PDB entry 2GJA | X-ray diffraction, 1.85 A resolution | chains A and B

== Chain A (and B) ==
Protein: tRNA modification GTPase trmE
From: Escherichia coli BL21(DE3)
Notes: fragment: G-domain (216-384); chain B of this document is another copy of the same molecule, construct and numbering; everything in this record applies to it too
UniProt: P25522 (TRME_ECOLI); residue numbers follow UniProt; this construct covers 216-384
Amino-acid sequence (172 residues; numbered 213 to 384; the number before each row is that of its first residue):
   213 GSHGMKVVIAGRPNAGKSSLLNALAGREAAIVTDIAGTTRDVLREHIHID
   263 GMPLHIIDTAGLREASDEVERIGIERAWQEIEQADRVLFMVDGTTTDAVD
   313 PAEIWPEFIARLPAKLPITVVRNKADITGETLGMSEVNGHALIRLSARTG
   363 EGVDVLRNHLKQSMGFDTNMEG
Disordered / not traced: 213-214, 383-384 (chain B: 213-214, 376-384)
Sequence notes: cloning artifact (213-215)
Bound ions: Mg2+: Ser230, Thr251 (together with GDP, tetrafluoroaluminate)
Ligand contacts: GDP (guanosine-5'-diphosphate): Arg224, Pro225, Asn226, Ala227, Gly228, Lys229, Ser230, Ser231, Ile243, Val244, Thr245, Asp246, Thr251, Asn335, Lys336, Asp338, Ile339, Ser358, Ala359, Arg360
Swiss-Prot annotation at these positions:
  - binding site (GTP): Asn226 to Ser231, Thr245 to Thr251, Asp270 to Gly273, Asn335 to Asp338, Ser358 to Arg360
  - binding site (K(+)): Asn226, Thr245, Ile247, Thr250
  - binding site (Mg(2+)): Ser230, Thr251
  - mutagenesis: Arg224 (R224A: 1.5-fold decrease in GTPase activity and almost no change in affinity), Asn226 (N226A: 100-fold decrease in GTPase activity. 5-fold decrease of affinity for GTP; N226K: 70-fold decrease in GTPase activity. 2-fold decrease of affinity for GTP), Gly228 (G228A: Loss of GTP binding and hydrolase activity. Completely impairs tRNA modifying function), Gly249 (G249A: 22-fold decrease in GTPase activity and 7-fold increase of affinity), Thr250 (T250A: 4-fold decrease in GTPase activity and 1.5-fold increase of affinity; T250S: 1.8-fold decrease in GTPase activity and 1.5-fold increase of affinity), Thr251 (T251A: 92-fold decrease in GTPase activity and 59-fold increase of affinity; T251S: 4-fold decrease in GTPase activity and 1.2-fold decrease of affinity), Arg252 (R252A: 7-fold decrease in GTPase activity and 6-fold increase of affinity; R252K: 2-fold decrease in GTPase activity and no change in affinity), Asp253 (D253A: 9-fold decrease in GTPase activity and 13-fold increase of affinity), Leu255 (L255D: 1.5-fold decrease in affinity for GTP), Arg256 (R256A: 2-fold decrease in GTPase activity and almost no change in affinity), Asp270 (D270A: Does not affect GTP binding, but impairs hydrolase activity. Completely impairs tRNA modifying function), Arg275 (R275A: 6-fold decrease in GTPase activity and 1.9-fold increase of affinity), 3 further mutagenesis entries in UniProt
What the authors report for this chain:
  - mutagenesis - N226A (98-fold), N226K (72-fold), E282A (2000-fold), E282Q (370-fold): decreased catalytic activity
  - mutagenesis - E282A, E282Q: unchanged binding to tRNA modification GTPase trmE (chain A)
  - mutagenesis - N226A: decreased binding to mGDP
  - mutagenesis - N226A: abolished binding to tRNA modification GTPase trmE (chain A)
  - mutagenesis - L255D (15-fold): decreased binding to mGppNHp

== Interface between chain A and chain B ==
Pairs across the interface (31; chain A residue first):
  Arg239(A) with Arg256(B)
  Glu240(A) with Arg288(B), hydrogen bond (backbone-side chain)
  Ala241(A) with Arg288(B)
  Ala242(A) with Asp253(B); Arg288(B)
  Ile243(A) with Asp253(B), hydrogen bond (backbone-side chain); Ile284(B), hydrophobic; Gly285(B); Arg288(B)
  Thr245(A) with Ile284(B)
  Gly249(A) with Arg252(B), hydrogen bond (backbone-side chain)
  Thr250(A) with Arg252(B), hydrogen bond (backbone-side chain); Val281(B)
  Arg252(A) with Ile243(B); Gly249(B), hydrogen bond (side chain-backbone); Thr250(B), hydrogen bond (side chain-backbone); Arg252(B)
  Asp253(A) with Ala242(B); Ile243(B), hydrogen bond (side chain-backbone); Leu255(B)
  Leu255(A) with Asp253(B); Leu255(B), hydrophobic
  Arg256(A) with Arg239(B)
  Val281(A) with Thr250(B)
  Ile284(A) with Ile243(B), hydrophobic; Thr245(B)
  Gly285(A) with Ile243(B)
  Arg288(A) with Glu240(B), hydrogen bond (side chain-backbone); Ala241(B); Ala242(B); Ile243(B)
Also at the interface, not in a pair above, chain A (21 interface residues in all): Ile247, Thr251, Val254, Asp279, Glu280
Also at the interface, not in a pair above, chain B (20 interface residues in all): Ile247, Thr251, Val254, Glu280
The authors on this interface:
  - hot spots on chain A (mutagenesis) - I243D, D253A, L255D: abolished binding to GDP-AlFx and potassium

== Overview ==
The interface between chain A and chain B involves 21 residues on one side and 20 on the other; the contacts
include 8 hydrogen bonds. Polar pairs include Glu240(A)-Arg288(B), Ile243(A)-Asp253(B) and
Gly249(A)-Arg252(B). From the paper: N226A, N226K and E282A of chain A, among others, reduce catalytic
activity; I243D, D253A and L255D of chain A abolish binding to GDP-AlFx and potassium.
Both chains are tRNA modification GTPase trmE (Escherichia coli BL21(DE3)). Entry 2GJA (Structure of the MnmE
G-domain in complex with GDP*AlF4-, Mg2+ and NH4+) was determined by X-ray diffraction, deposited together
with 2GJ8.
